7Q7H - chains L and M of the 3 polymer chains in the assembly; structure by X-ray diffraction, 2.49 A resolution.

# Chain L
Name: Reaction center protein L chain
From: Cereibacter sphaeroides
Reference sequence: P0C0Y8 (RCEL_RHOSH); residues 1-281 here correspond to UniProt positions 2-282 (UniProt number = residue number + 1)
Chain sequence (281 residues; row label = number of the first residue in the row):
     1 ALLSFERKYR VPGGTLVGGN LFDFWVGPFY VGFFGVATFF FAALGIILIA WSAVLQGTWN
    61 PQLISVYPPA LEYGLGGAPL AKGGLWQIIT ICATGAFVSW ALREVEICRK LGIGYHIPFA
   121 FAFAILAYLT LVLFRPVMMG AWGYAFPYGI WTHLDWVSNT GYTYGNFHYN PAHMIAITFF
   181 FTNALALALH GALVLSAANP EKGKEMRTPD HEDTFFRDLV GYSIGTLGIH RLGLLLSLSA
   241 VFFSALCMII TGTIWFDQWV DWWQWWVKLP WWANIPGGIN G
Construct notes: engineered mutation Thr178 (Ser179 in P0C0Y8)
Ion coordination: Fe ion: His190, His230 (shared with His219(M), Glu234(M), His266(M) of chain M)
Small-molecule neighbours:
  - bacteriochlorophyll a (BCL), molecule 1: Ile46, Ile49, Phe97, Tyr128, Leu131, Phe146, Ile150, Trp151, His153, Leu154, Trp156, Val157
  - bacteriochlorophyll a (BCL), molecule 2: Phe97, Phe121, Ala124, Ile125, Ala127, Tyr128, Leu131, Trp156, Val157, Ser158, Thr160, Gly161, Tyr162, Asn166, Phe167, His168, His173, Ala176, Ile177, Phe180, Phe181, Ser244, Ala245, Cys247, Met248
  - bacteriochlorophyll a (BCL), molecule 3: Val157, Tyr162, His168, Phe181
  - bacteriochlorophyll a (BCL), molecule 4: His168, Met174, Ile177, Thr178, Phe181, Thr182, Leu185
  - bacteriopheophytin a (BPH), molecule 1: Thr38, Phe41, Ala42, Gly45, Ile49, Ile89, Cys92, Ala93, Ala96, Phe97, Trp100, Glu104, Ile117, Ala120, Phe121, Phe123, Ala124, Tyr128, Phe146, Tyr148, Gly149, Ile150, His153, Phe180, Ser237, Leu238, Val241
  - bacteriopheophytin a (BPH), molecule 2: Phe181, Ala184, Leu185, Ala188, Leu189, Phe216, Leu219, Val220
  - ubiquinone-7 (UQ7): Val26, Phe29, Tyr30, Val31, Gly35, Thr38, Phe39, Trp100, Arg103

# Chain M
Name: Reaction center protein M chain
From: Cereibacter sphaeroides
Reference sequence: P0C0Y9 (RCEM_RHOSH); residues 1-302 here correspond to UniProt positions 2-303 (UniProt number = residue number + 1)
Chain sequence (302 residues; each row starts with the number of its first residue):
     1 AEYQNIFTQV QVRGPADLGM TEDVNLANRS GVGPFSTLLG WFGNAQLGPI YLGSLGVLSL
    61 FSGLMWFFTI GIWFWYQAGW NPAVFLRDLF FFSLEPPAPE YGLSFAAPLK EGGLWLIASF
   121 FMFVAVWSWW GRTYLRAQAL GMGKHTAWAF LSAIWLWMVL GFIRPILMGS WSEAVPYGIF
   181 SHLDWTNNFS LVHGNLHYNP FHGLSIAFLY GSALLFAMHG ATILAVSRFG GERELEQIAD
   241 RGTAAERAAL FWRWTMGFNA TMEGIHRWAI WMAVLVTLTG GIGILLSGTV VDNWYVWGQN
   301 HG
Unresolved in the structure: 1, 302
Construct notes: engineered mutation Thr8 (Ser9 in P0C0Y9), His197 (Phe198 in P0C0Y9)
Ion coordination: Fe ion: His219, Glu234, His266 (shared with His190(L), His230(L) of chain L)
Small-molecule neighbours:
  - bacteriochlorophyll a (BCL), molecule 1: Trp66, Met122, Val126, Phe150, Ala153, Ile154, Leu156, Trp157, Leu160, Trp185, Thr186, Asn187, Phe189, Ser190, Asn195, Leu196, His197, His202, Ser205, Ile206, Leu209, Tyr210, Val276, Thr277, Gly280, Gly281, Ile284
  - bacteriochlorophyll a (BCL), molecule 2: Met122, Trp157, Leu160, Val175, Ile179, His182, Leu183, Trp185, Thr186
  - bacteriochlorophyll a (BCL), molecule 3: His197, Gly203, Ile206, Ala207, Tyr210, Gly211, Leu214
  - bacteriopheophytin a (BPH), molecule 1: Ser59, Leu60, Gly63, Ala125, Val126, Trp129, Thr133, Thr146, Ala149, Phe150, Ser152, Ala153, Ala273, Val274, Thr277
  - bacteriopheophytin a (BPH), molecule 2: Tyr210, Ala213, Leu214, Ala217, Met218, Trp252, Thr255, Met256
  - speroidenone (SPN): Trp66, Phe67, Phe68, Ile70, Gly71, Ile72, Phe74, Trp75, Phe85, Leu89, Trp115, Leu116, Ser119, Phe120, Met122, Phe123, Trp157, Met158, Gly161, Phe162, Trp171, Ala174, Val175, Pro176, Tyr177, Gly178, Ile179, His182
  - ubiquinone-7 (UQ7): Leu214, Leu215, Met218, His219, Thr222, Ile223, Ala245, Ala248, Ala249, Trp252, Met256, Phe258, Asn259, Ala260, Thr261, Met262, Ile265, Trp268, Met272
Swiss-Prot annotation at these positions:
  - binding site ((7R,8Z)-bacteriochlorophyll b): His182, His202
  - binding site (Fe cation): His219, Glu234, His266
  - binding site (a ubiquinone): Trp252

# Chain L / chain M interface
Contacting residue pairs (208; chain L residue first):
  Ala1(L) with Arg253(M), hydrogen bond (backbone-side chain)
  Leu3(L) with Leu250(M), hydrophobic; Arg253(M); Asn259(M)
  Phe5(L) with Arg241(M); Glu246(M)
  Glu6(L) with Leu250(M); Arg253(M), salt bridge; Trp254(M), hydrogen bond
  Lys8(L) with Glu246(M), salt bridge
  Tyr9(L) with Thr243(M), hydrogen bond; Glu246(M), hydrogen bond; Arg247(M); Leu250(M), hydrophobic; Trp254(M)
  Arg10(L) with Trp254(M)
  Trp25(L) with Trp254(M)
  Pro28(L) with Arg253(M); Trp254(M); Gly257(M)
  Phe29(L) with Trp254(M); Thr255(M); Met256(M); Gly257(M)
  Tyr30(L) with Trp254(M), hydrogen bond (backbone-backbone)
  Trp100(L) with Thr255(M)
  Arg103(L) with Trp254(M), hydrogen bond (side chain-backbone); Thr255(M), hydrogen bond (side chain-backbone)
  Glu104(L) with Phe251(M); Thr255(M)
  Ile107(L) with Phe251(M), hydrophobic; Trp254(M), hydrophobic; Thr255(M)
  Cys108(L) with Phe251(M), hydrophobic
  Lys110(L) with Trp254(M)
  Leu111(L) with Arg247(M), hydrogen bond (backbone-side chain); Phe251(M); Trp254(M), hydrophobic
  Gly112(L) with Arg228(M), hydrogen bond (backbone-side chain); Phe229(M)
  Ile113(L) with Ala225(M); Val226(M), hydrophobic; Arg228(M); Phe229(M), hydrophobic; Arg247(M); Phe251(M), hydrophobic
  Gly114(L) with Ala225(M), hydrogen bond (backbone-backbone); Arg228(M)
  His116(L) with Gln4(M), hydrogen bond (side chain-backbone); Ala221(M); Leu224(M); Ala225(M)
  Ile117(L) with Ala221(M); Thr222(M); Phe251(M), hydrophobic; Trp252(M), hydrophobic
  Trp151(L) with His197(M); Tyr198(M), hydrophobic
  Leu154(L) with His197(M), hydrogen bond (backbone-side chain)
  Asp155(L) with Tyr198(M), hydrogen bond
  Tyr162(L) with Asn187(M), hydrogen bond; Leu191(M)
  Asn166(L) with Asp184(M); Asn187(M)
  His168(L) with Leu183(M), hydrogen bond (side chain-backbone); Thr186(M)
  Tyr169(L) with Phe180(M), hydrophobic; Asp184(M), hydrogen bond
  Met174(L) with Phe180(M), hydrophobic; Leu183(M), hydrophobic
  Phe180(L) with Leu209(M); Ala213(M), hydrophobic
  Asn183(L) with Ser212(M); Ala213(M), hydrogen bond (side chain-backbone); Phe216(M)
  Ala184(L) with Ala273(M)
  Ala186(L) with Phe216(M)
  Leu187(L) with Ser212(M); Phe216(M); Ala269(M), hydrophobic
  Ala188(L) with Ala273(M), hydrophobic
  His190(L) with His219(M); Glu234(M), salt bridge; His266(M), hydrogen bond
  Gly191(L) with His266(M)
  Ala192(L) with His145(M); Thr146(M); Ile270(M), hydrophobic
  Val194(L) with Glu234(M); Leu235(M); His266(M)
  Leu195(L) with His145(M); Glu263(M); His266(M); Arg267(M)
  Ser196(L) with Met142(M); Gly143(M), hydrogen bond (backbone-backbone); His145(M)
  Ala197(L) with Met142(M), hydrophobic; Leu235(M), hydrophobic
  Ala198(L) with Leu235(M)
  Asn199(L) with Gly143(M); His145(M); Glu263(M), hydrogen bond; Arg267(M), hydrogen bond
  Pro200(L) with Gly141(M); Gly143(M)
  Glu201(L) with Gln138(M); Gly141(M), hydrogen bond (backbone-backbone); Met142(M); Lys144(M), salt bridge
  Lys204(L) with Gly141(M)
  Met206(L) with Leu235(M); Ile238(M), hydrophobic
  Arg207(L) with Glu22(M), salt bridge; Leu140(M), hydrogen bond (side chain-backbone); Gly141(M); Leu235(M)
  Thr208(L) with Leu235(M)
  Pro209(L) with Leu235(M)
  Asp210(L) with Met20(M)
  His211(L) with Met20(M); Glu22(M), salt bridge; Leu140(M); Met142(M)
  Glu212(L) with Leu235(M)
  Thr214(L) with Gly19(M); Met20(M), hydrogen bond (side chain-backbone); Arg29(M); Leu140(M)
  Phe215(L) with Thr133(M); Arg136(M); Ala137(M); Leu140(M), hydrophobic; Met142(M), hydrophobic; Thr146(M)
  Arg217(L) with Asp17(M); Gln46(M); Pro49(M); Ile50(M)
  Asp218(L) with Val24(M); Arg29(M), salt bridge; Ile50(M); Tyr51(M), hydrogen bond (backbone-backbone); Arg132(M), hydrogen bond (backbone-side chain)
  Leu219(L) with Trp129(M); Arg132(M), hydrogen bond (backbone-side chain); Thr133(M)
  Val220(L) with Ile50(M)
  Gly221(L) with Leu47(M); Gly48(M), hydrogen bond (backbone-backbone); Pro49(M); Ile50(M)
  Tyr222(L) with Leu39(M), hydrophobic; Asn44(M), hydrogen bond (side chain-backbone); Gln46(M); Leu47(M), hydrophobic
  Ser223(L) with Asn44(M), hydrogen bond (backbone-side chain)
  Ile224(L) with Gly43(M); Asn44(M), hydrogen bond (backbone-backbone)
  Gly225(L) with Asn44(M)
  Thr226(L) with Glu232(M)
  Leu227(L) with Asn5(M); Leu224(M), hydrophobic
  Gly228(L) with Phe42(M)
  Ile229(L) with Phe216(M)
  His230(L) with His219(M), hydrogen bond; Gly220(M); Ile223(M); Glu234(M), salt bridge
  Arg231(L) with Asn5(M), hydrogen bond (side chain-backbone); Ile6(M), hydrogen bond (side chain-backbone); Phe7(M); Thr8(M), hydrogen bond; Trp41(M), hydrogen bond (side chain-backbone); Phe42(M), hydrogen bond (side chain-backbone); Leu224(M)
  Leu232(L) with Phe42(M)
  Gly233(L) with Phe216(M)
  Leu234(L) with Ala217(M); Ala221(M), hydrophobic; Leu224(M), hydrophobic
  Ser237(L) with Ala213(M); Ala217(M)
  Trp263(L) with Phe180(M), hydrophobic
  Trp266(L) with Leu86(M), hydrogen bond (side chain-backbone); Arg87(M), hydrogen bond (side chain-backbone)
  Val267(L) with Arg87(M); Phe91(M), hydrophobic
  Trp272(L) with Ala83(M); Leu86(M), hydrophobic; Arg87(M), hydrogen bond (backbone-side chain)
  Ile275(L) with Asn81(M); Ala83(M), hydrophobic; Val84(M), hydrophobic; Arg87(M), hydrogen bond (backbone-side chain)
  Pro276(L) with Val84(M)
  Gly277(L) with Val84(M); Arg87(M), hydrogen bond (backbone-side chain)
  Gly278(L) with Gln77(M); Val84(M); Asp88(M)
  Ile279(L) with Asp88(M), hydrogen bond (backbone-side chain); Phe91(M), hydrophobic; Phe92(M), hydrophobic
  Asn280(L) with Asp88(M), hydrogen bond; Phe91(M)
  Gly281(L) with Arg87(M)
Other interface residues (no listed pair), chain L (99 interface residues in all): Leu2, Tyr115, Ala120, Val157, Ser158, Phe181, Leu189, Leu193, Asp213, Leu235, Ala273
Other interface residues (no listed pair), chain M (97 interface residues in all): Glu2, Tyr3, Phe90, Ala149, Tyr210, Ala239, Met272

# Overview
The interface between chain L and chain M involves 99 residues on one side and 97 on the other; the contacts
include 44 hydrogen bonds and 8 salt bridges. Polar pairs include Glu6(L)-Arg253(M), Lys8(L)-Glu246(M) and
His190(L)-Glu234(M).
Chain L is Reaction center protein L chain and chain M is Reaction center protein M chain, both from
Cereibacter sphaeroides; the structure, Room temperature structure of the Rhodobacter Sphaeroides
Photosynthetic Reaction Center F(M197)H mutant at 51 MPa helium ..., was determined by X-ray diffraction.
